9L1N - chains E and M of the 13 polymer chains in the assembly; structure by electron microscopy, 3.30 A resolution.

Chain E:
Molecule: E2 glycoprotein
Organism: Western equine encephalitis virus
Reference sequence: Q9J1K1 (Q9J1K1_WEEV); residues 1-416 here correspond to UniProt positions 320-735 (UniProt number = residue number + 319)
Chain sequence (416 residues; each row starts with the number of its first residue):
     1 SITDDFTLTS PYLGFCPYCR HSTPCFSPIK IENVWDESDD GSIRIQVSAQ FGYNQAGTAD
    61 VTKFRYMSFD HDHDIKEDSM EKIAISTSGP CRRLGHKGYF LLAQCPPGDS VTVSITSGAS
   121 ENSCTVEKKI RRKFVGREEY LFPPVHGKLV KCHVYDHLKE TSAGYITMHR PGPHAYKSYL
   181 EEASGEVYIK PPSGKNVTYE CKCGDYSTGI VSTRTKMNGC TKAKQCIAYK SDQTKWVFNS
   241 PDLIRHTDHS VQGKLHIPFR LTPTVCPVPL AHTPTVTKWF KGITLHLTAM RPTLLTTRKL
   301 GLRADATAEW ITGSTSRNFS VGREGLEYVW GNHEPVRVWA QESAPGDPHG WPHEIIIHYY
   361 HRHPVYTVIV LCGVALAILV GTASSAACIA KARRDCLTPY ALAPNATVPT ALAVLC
Unresolved in the structure: 1
Cystine bridges: C16-C124, C19-C25, C91-C105, C152-C266, C201-C226, C203-C220
Covalent attachments: N-acetylglucosamine (NAG) linked to N196

Chain M:
Molecule: Protocadherin-10
Organism: Homo sapiens
Reference sequence: Q9P2E7 (PCD10_HUMAN); numbering as in UniProt (aligned over 19-113)
Chain sequence (95 residues; each row starts with the number of its first residue):
    19 QLHYTVQEEQ EHGTFVGNIA EDLGLDITKL SARGFQTVPN SRTPYLDLNL ETGVLYVNEK
    79 IDREQICKQS PSCVLHLEVF LENPLELFQV EIEVL
Cystine bridges: C85-C91

How chain E and chain M interact:
Pairs across the interface - 18 pairs, chain E then chain M:
  D40(E) - N58(M)
  E81(E) - K86(M)  salt bridge
  L149(E) - L103(M)
  K151(E) - E100(M)  salt bridge
  V154(E) - P57(M)  hydrophobic
  V154(E) - N58(M)
  Y155(E) - N58(M)  hydrogen bond (backbone-side chain)
  D156(E) - P57(M)
  D156(E) - R60(M)  salt bridge
  H157(E) - P57(M)
  H157(E) - N58(M)  hydrogen bond (side chain-backbone)
  L158(E) - R60(M)
  T262(E) - P57(M)
  T264(E) - V56(M)
  T264(E) - P57(M)
  V265(E) - F98(M)  hydrophobic
  V265(E) - L103(M)  hydrophobic
  V265(E) - L105(M)  hydrophobic

Summary:
The interface between chain E and chain M involves 12 residues on one side and 9 on the other, with 2 hydrogen
bonds and 3 salt bridges. Among the polar pairs are E81(E)-K86(M), K151(E)-E100(M) and D156(E)-R60(M).
N-acetylglucosamine is covalently linked to N196(E).
Here chain E is E2 glycoprotein (Western equine encephalitis virus) and chain M is Protocadherin-10 (Homo
sapiens). Entry 9L1N (Structure of Western equine encephalitis virus 71V1658 strain VLP in complex with human
PCDH10 EC1) was determined by electron microscopy together with 9L9A from the same study.
